Entry 6IAW (electron microscopy, 3.80 A resolution); this record covers chains D and N of the 18 polymer chains in the assembly.

# Chain D
Protein: Arstotzka protein
Source organism: Staphylococcus phage P68
Reference sequence: Q859I2 (Q859I2_9CAUD); residues 1-60 here = UniProt positions 1-60
Chain sequence (60 residues; row label = number of the first residue in the row):
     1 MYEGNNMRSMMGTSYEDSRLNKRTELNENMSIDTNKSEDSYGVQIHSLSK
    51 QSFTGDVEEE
Unresolved in the structure: 1-24, 55-60

# Chain N
Protein: Major head protein
Source organism: Staphylococcus phage P68
Reference sequence: Q859I3 (Q859I3_9CAUD); residues 1-408 here = UniProt positions 1-408
Chain sequence (408 residues; numbered 1 to 408; the number before each row is that of its first residue):
     1 MAQQSTKNETALLVAKSAKSALQDFNHDYSKSWTFGDKWDNSNTMFETFV
    51 NKYLFPKINETLLIDIALGNRFNWLAKEQDFIGQYSEEYVIMDTVPINMD
   101 LSKNEELMLKRNYPRMATKLYGNGIVKKQKFTLNNNDTRFNFQTLADATN
   151 YALGVYKKKISDINVLEEKEMRAMLVDYSLNQLSETNVRKATSKEDLASK
   201 VFEAILNLQNNSAKYNEVHRASGGAIGQYTTVSKLKDIVILTTDSLKSYL
   251 LDTKIANTFQIAGIDFTDHVISFDDLGGVFKVTKEFKLQNQDSIDFLRAY
   301 GDYQSQLGDTIPVGAVFTYDVSKLKEFTGNVEEIKPKSDLYAFILDINSI
   351 KYKRYTKGMLKPPFHNPEFDEVTHWIHYYSFKAISPFFNKILITDQDVNP
   401 KPEEELQE
Unresolved in the structure: 1-10, 397-408

# Interface between chain D and chain N
Pairs across the interface (18; chain D residue first):
  Glu25(D) - Asn73(N)
  Glu25(D) - Asn164(N)  hydrogen bond (backbone-side chain)
  Leu26(D) - Asn70(N)
  Leu26(D) - Arg71(N)
  Leu26(D) - Asn73(N)  hydrogen bond (backbone-side chain)
  Glu28(D) - Ala67(N)
  Glu28(D) - Leu68(N)  hydrogen bond (side chain-backbone)
  Glu28(D) - Gly69(N)
  Met30(D) - Gly69(N)
  Ser31(D) - Arg71(N)  hydrogen bond
  Asn35(D) - Arg71(N)
  Asn35(D) - Lys247(N)
  Asn35(D) - Ser272(N)  hydrogen bond
  Glu38(D) - Leu251(N)
  Phe53(D) - Leu62(N)  hydrophobic
  Phe53(D) - Ile64(N)  hydrophobic
  Thr54(D) - Leu62(N)
  Thr54(D) - Leu63(N)
Other interface residues (no listed pair), chain N (14 interface residues in all): Asn150

# Overview
9 residues of chain D and 14 residues of chain N are in contact, with 5 hydrogen bonds. Among the polar pairs
are Glu25(D)-Asn164(N), Leu26(D)-Asn73(N) and Glu28(D)-Leu68(N).
Chain D is Arstotzka protein and chain N is Major head protein, both from Staphylococcus phage P68; the
structure, Structure of head fiber and inner core protein gp22 of native bacteriophage P68, was determined by
electron microscopy, deposited together with 6IAB, 6IAC, 6IAT, 6IB1 and 6Q3G.
